3UJT - chains H and L; structure by X-ray diffraction, 2.10 A resolution.

# Chain H
Molecule: Ab-52 heavy chain
Source organism: Mus musculus
Notes: fragment: Fab fragment
Chain sequence (213 residues; numbered 1 to 213 plus 4 insertion-coded residues; 4 numbers in that range are skipped by the numbering (no residue carries them; nothing is unmodelled there); the number before each row is that of its first residue; a row labelled like 72A-72C holds insertion residues (72A, then the next letters in order)):
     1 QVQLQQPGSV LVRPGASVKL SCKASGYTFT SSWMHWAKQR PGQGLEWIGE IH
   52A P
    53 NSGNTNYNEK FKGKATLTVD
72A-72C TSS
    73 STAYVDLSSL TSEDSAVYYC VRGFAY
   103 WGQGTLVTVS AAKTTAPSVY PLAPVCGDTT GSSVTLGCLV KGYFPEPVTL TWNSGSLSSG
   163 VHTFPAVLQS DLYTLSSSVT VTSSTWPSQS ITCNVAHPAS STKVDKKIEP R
Not modelled in the structure: 128-133
Disulfide bonds: Cys22-Cys92, Cys140-Cys195

# Chain L
Molecule: Ab-52 light chain
Source organism: Mus musculus
Notes: fragment: Fab fragment
Chain sequence (217 residues; row label = number of the first residue in the row; a row labelled like 30A-30F holds insertion residues (30A, then the next letters in order)):
     1 DIVMTQSPSS LAMSVGQKVT MSCKSSQSLL
30A-30F NSSNQK
    31 NYLAWYQQKP GQSPKLLVYF ASTRESGVPD RFIGSGSGTD FTLTISSVQA EDLADYFCQQ
    91 HYSTPFTFGS GTKLEIKRAD AAPTVSIFPP SSEQLTSGGA SVVCFLNNFY PKDINVKWKI
   151 DGSERQNGVL NSWTDQDSKD STYSMSSTLT LTKDEYERHN SYTCEATHKT STSPIVKSFN
   211 R
Disulfide bonds: Cys23-Cys88, Cys134-Cys194

# How chain H and chain L interact
Residue-residue contacts - 57 pairs, chain H then chain L:
  Gln39(H) - Gln38(L)  hydrogen bond
  Leu45(H) - Phe87(L)  hydrophobic
  Leu45(H) - Phe98(L)  hydrophobic
  Trp47(H) - Thr94(L)
  Trp47(H) - Pro95(L)  hydrophobic
  Trp47(H) - Phe96(L)
  Trp47(H) - Phe98(L)
  Asn60(H) - Pro95(L)
  Tyr91(H) - Gln38(L)  hydrogen bond
  Tyr91(H) - Gln42(L)
  Tyr91(H) - Ser43(L)
  Phe96(H) - Tyr36(L)  hydrogen bond (backbone-side chain)
  Phe96(H) - Gln89(L)
  Phe96(H) - His91(L)
  Phe96(H) - Phe96(L)  hydrophobic
  Ala97(H) - Leu46(L)
  Trp103(H) - Tyr36(L)
  Trp103(H) - Pro44(L)
  Trp103(H) - Phe98(L)  hydrophobic
  Gly104(H) - Ser43(L)  hydrogen bond (backbone-side chain)
  Gln105(H) - Ser43(L)
  Tyr122(H) - Ser121(L)
  Tyr122(H) - Glu123(L)
  Tyr122(H) - Gln124(L)
  Pro123(H) - Ser121(L)
  Pro123(H) - Glu123(L)
  Leu124(H) - Phe118(L)
  Leu124(H) - Val133(L)  hydrophobic
  Ala125(H) - Phe118(L)
  Val127(H) - Ile117(L)
  Val127(H) - Pro119(L)
  Val127(H) - Phe209(L)  hydrophobic
  Thr137(H) - Ser116(L)
  Thr137(H) - Phe118(L)
  Leu141(H) - Ser131(L)
  Lys143(H) - Gln124(L)
  His164(H) - Asn137(L)
  His164(H) - Asn138(L)
  His164(H) - Ser174(L)  hydrogen bond
  Phe166(H) - Phe135(L)  hydrophobic
  Phe166(H) - Asn137(L)
  Phe166(H) - Ser162(L)
  Phe166(H) - Thr164(L)
  Phe166(H) - Ser174(L)
  Phe166(H) - Met175(L)
  Phe166(H) - Ser176(L)
  Pro167(H) - Ser162(L)  hydrogen bond (backbone-side chain)
  Pro167(H) - Trp163(L)
  Val169(H) - Leu160(L)  hydrophobic
  Val169(H) - Asn161(L)
  Ser178(H) - Phe135(L)
  Ser178(H) - Ser176(L)  hydrogen bond
  Ser180(H) - Phe135(L)
  Ser180(H) - Asn137(L)  hydrogen bond
  Lys208(H) - Glu123(L)  salt bridge
  Arg213(H) - Pro119(L)  hydrogen bond (side chain-backbone)
  Arg213(H) - Pro120(L)  hydrogen bond (side chain-backbone)
Other interface residues (no listed pair), chain H (39 interface residues in all): His35, Ala37, Gly44, Glu46, Glu50, Asn58, Pro126, Leu138, Gly139, Thr165, Gln171, Ser179, Thr182
Other interface residues (no listed pair), chain L (38 interface residues in all): Ser100, Ser127, Thr180

# Overview
39 residues of chain H and 38 residues of chain L are in contact, with 10 hydrogen bonds and 1 salt bridge.
Polar contacts include Lys208(H)-Glu123(L), Gln39(H)-Gln38(L) and Tyr91(H)-Gln38(L).
Here chain H is Ab-52 heavy chain and chain L is Ab-52 light chain, both from Mus musculus. Entry 3UJT
(Structure of the Fab fragment of Ab-52, an antibody that binds the O-antigen of Francisella tularensis) was
determined by X-ray diffraction.
